8VB4 - chains A and N of the 24 polymer chains in the assembly; structure by electron microscopy, 2.98 A resolution.

== Chain A ==
Molecule: Portal protein (gp35)
Source organism: Pectobacterium phage PhiM1
UniProt: A0A1P7WG10 (A0A1P7WG10_9CAUD); numbering as in UniProt (aligned over 1-503)
Chain sequence (503 residues; each row starts with the number of its first residue):
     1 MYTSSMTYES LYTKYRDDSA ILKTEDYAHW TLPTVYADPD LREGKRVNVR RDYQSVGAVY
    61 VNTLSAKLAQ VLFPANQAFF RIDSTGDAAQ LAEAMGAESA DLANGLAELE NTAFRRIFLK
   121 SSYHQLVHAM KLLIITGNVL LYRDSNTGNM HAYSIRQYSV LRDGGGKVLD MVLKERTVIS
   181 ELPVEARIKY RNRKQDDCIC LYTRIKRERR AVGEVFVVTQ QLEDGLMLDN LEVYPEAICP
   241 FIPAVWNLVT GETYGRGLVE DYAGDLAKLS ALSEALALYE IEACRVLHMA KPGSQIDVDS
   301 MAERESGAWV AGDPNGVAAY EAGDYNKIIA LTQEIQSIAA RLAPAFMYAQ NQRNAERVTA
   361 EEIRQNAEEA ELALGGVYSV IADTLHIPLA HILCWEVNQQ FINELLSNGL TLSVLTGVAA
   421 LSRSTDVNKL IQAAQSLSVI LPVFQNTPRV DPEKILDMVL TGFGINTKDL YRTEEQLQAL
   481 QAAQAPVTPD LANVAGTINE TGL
Disordered / not traced: 1-6, 350-358, 485-503

== Chain N ==
Molecule: Adaptor protein (gp52)
Source organism: Pectobacterium phage PhiM1
UniProt: A0A1P7WG03 (A0A1P7WG03_9CAUD); residues 1-185 here = UniProt positions 1-185
Chain sequence (185 residues; numbered 1 to 185; the number before each row is that of its first residue):
     1 MELLDAVNTC LTALGEARVT STDTRHPSVA LILQTLATKQ KLLLERGWWF NTQDEEMFPD
    61 LLGRIPYPAA SISVESLDGY NIYSKRNNFL FNNTCNTMYF TGPVCIRVTY NLDFEDLPES
   121 VATVITYRAA RAVYVGDLGN DASVQDLVLN EQQAMLLVEE QHMRNKKHST RRRRPWGKYQ
   181 NALSG

== Chain A / chain N interface ==
Contacting residue pairs - 4 pairs, chain A then chain N:
  V298(A) - M163(N)  hydrophobic
  D299(A) - H168(N)  salt bridge
  A302(A) - H168(N)
  R304(A) - R173(N)
Interface residues without a listed pair, chain A (9 interface residues in all): P292, I296, D297, E303, S306
Interface residues without a listed pair, chain N (7 interface residues in all): R46, L156, H162, K166

== In short ==
The interface between chain A and chain N involves 9 residues on one side and 7 on the other; the contacts
include 1 salt bridge. The salt-bridged pair is D299(A)-H168(N).
Chain A is Portal protein (gp35) and chain N is Adaptor protein (gp52), both from Pectobacterium phage PhiM1;
the structure, C12 portal and adaptor complex of the mature bacteriophage PhiM1 particle, was determined by
electron microscopy (same publication as 8VB0, 8VB2 and 8VBX).
